Entry 9CH7 (X-ray diffraction, 2.20 A resolution); this record covers chains C and D of the 4 polymer chains in the assembly.

== Chain C ==
Molecule: TP-methylase family protein
From: Shewanella oneidensis
Reference sequence: Q8EGW3 (Q8EGW3_SHEON); numbering as in UniProt (aligned over 1-263)
Chain sequence (263 residues; row label = number of the first residue in the row):
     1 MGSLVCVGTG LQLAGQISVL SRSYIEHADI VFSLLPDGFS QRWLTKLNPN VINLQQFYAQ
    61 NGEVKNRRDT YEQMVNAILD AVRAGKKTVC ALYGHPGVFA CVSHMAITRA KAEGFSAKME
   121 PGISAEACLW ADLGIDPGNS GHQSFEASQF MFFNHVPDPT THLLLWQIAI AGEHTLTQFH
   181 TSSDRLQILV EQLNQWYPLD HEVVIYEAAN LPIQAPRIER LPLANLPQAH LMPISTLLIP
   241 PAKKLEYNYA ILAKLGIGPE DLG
Unresolved in the structure: 1
Small-molecule neighbours: S-adenosylhomocysteine (SAH): Leu11, Tyr93, Gly94, His95, Val98, Phe99, Ala100, Ser124, Ala125, Trp166, Gln167, Tyr206, Glu207, Ala208, Asn210, Pro233, Ile234, Ser235, Thr236

== Chain D ==
Molecule: Extradiol ring-cleavage dioxygenase LigAB LigA subunit domain-containing protein
From: Shewanella oneidensis
Reference sequence: Q8EGW2 (Q8EGW2_SHEON); numbering as in UniProt (aligned over 1-71)
Chain sequence (78 residues; numbered -6 to 71; the number before each row is that of its first residue; numbers below 1 keep their minus sign (Met-6 is residue -6)):
    -6 MHHHHHHMSG LSDFFTQLGQ DAQLMEDYKQ NPEAVMRAHG LTDEQINAVM TGDMEKLKTL
    54 SGDSSYQSAL VISHGNGD
Unresolved in the structure: -6 to -1, 57-61, 71
Differences from the reference sequence: initiating methionine (-6); expression tag (-5 to 0); engineered mutation Ala62 (Tyr in Q8EGW2)

== How chain C and chain D interact ==
Residue-residue contacts (66; chain C residue first):
  Leu13(C) - Phe8(D)
  Leu13(C) - Thr9(D)
  Leu13(C) - Gly12(D)
  Ala14(C) - Thr9(D)
  Ala14(C) - Gln13(D)
  Gly15(C) - Gly12(D)  hydrogen bond (backbone-backbone)
  Arg22(C) - Gln13(D)  hydrogen bond
  Leu34(C) - Ile65(D)  hydrophobic
  Leu35(C) - Leu63(D)
  Pro36(C) - Leu63(D)  hydrophobic
  Asp37(C) - Lys51(D)
  Phe39(C) - Ser5(D)
  Phe39(C) - Phe8(D)  hydrophobic
  Phe39(C) - Leu50(D)
  Phe39(C) - Ser54(D)
  Arg42(C) - Ser5(D)
  Arg42(C) - Ser54(D)  hydrogen bond (side chain-backbone)
  Arg42(C) - Gly55(D)  hydrogen bond (side chain-backbone)
  Arg42(C) - Asp56(D)  salt bridge
  Trp43(C) - Thr9(D)
  Lys46(C) - Asp6(D)  salt bridge
  Gln55(C) - Ala62(D)
  Gln55(C) - Leu63(D)
  Tyr58(C) - Ala62(D)
  Tyr58(C) - Leu63(D)
  Tyr58(C) - Val64(D)  hydrogen bond (side chain-backbone)
  Arg67(C) - Val64(D)
  Arg67(C) - Ser66(D)  hydrogen bond (side chain-backbone)
  Arg67(C) - His67(D)
  Arg68(C) - His67(D)
  Arg68(C) - Asn69(D)
  Arg68(C) - Gly70(D)  hydrogen bond (side chain-backbone)
  Tyr71(C) - Val64(D)  hydrogen bond (side chain-backbone)
  Tyr71(C) - Ile65(D)  hydrogen bond (side chain-backbone)
  Tyr71(C) - Ser66(D)  hydrogen bond (side chain-backbone)
  Tyr93(C) - Leu63(D)  hydrogen bond (side chain-backbone)
  Tyr93(C) - Ile65(D)  hydrophobic
  Phe99(C) - Ser66(D)
  Ala100(C) - Ile65(D)
  Cys101(C) - Ile65(D)  hydrogen bond (backbone-backbone)
  Val102(C) - Ile65(D)  hydrophobic
  Glu146(C) - Gly68(D)
  Gln149(C) - Gly68(D)
  Phe152(C) - Gly68(D)
  Phe152(C) - Asn69(D)
  Phe153(C) - Gly68(D)
  Phe153(C) - Asn69(D)
  Gln167(C) - Val64(D)
  Gln167(C) - Ser66(D)
  Ile170(C) - Val64(D)  hydrophobic
  His174(C) - Asn69(D)  hydrogen bond (backbone-side chain)
  Leu176(C) - His67(D)
  Leu176(C) - Asn69(D)
  Phe179(C) - Ala62(D)  hydrophobic
  Phe179(C) - Val64(D)  hydrophobic
  Pro212(C) - Phe8(D)
  Pro212(C) - Leu11(D)  hydrophobic
  Pro212(C) - Met18(D)  hydrophobic
  Ile213(C) - Phe8(D)  hydrophobic
  Ile213(C) - Leu11(D)  hydrophobic
  Ile213(C) - Tyr21(D)
  Ile213(C) - Val42(D)  hydrophobic
  Ile213(C) - Met47(D)  hydrophobic
  Ile213(C) - Leu50(D)  hydrophobic
  Gln214(C) - Met47(D)
  Ile234(C) - Leu63(D)  hydrophobic
Other interface residues (no listed pair), chain C (39 interface residues in all): Gly38, Leu92, Ser148, Leu211
Other interface residues (no listed pair), chain D (26 interface residues in all): Leu4

== Overview ==
39 residues of chain C and 26 residues of chain D are in contact; the contacts include 13 hydrogen bonds and 2
salt bridges. Among the polar pairs are Arg42(C)-Asp56(D), Lys46(C)-Asp6(D) and Arg22(C)-Gln13(D). Chain C
binds S-adenosylhomocysteine.
Here chain C is TP-methylase family protein and chain D is Extradiol ring-cleavage dioxygenase LigAB LigA
subunit domain-containing protein, both from Shewanella oneidensis. Entry 9CH7 (Structure of the
alpha-N-methyltransferase (SonM) and RiPP precursor (SonA-Y62A) heteromeric complex (bound to SAH - structure
...) was determined by X-ray diffraction, deposited together with 9CGW, 9CH0, 9CH1, 9CH2, 9CH3, 9CH5, 9CHI and
9CHK.
